Entry 8PRV (electron microscopy, 2.90 A resolution); this record covers chains A and G of the 3 polymer chains in the assembly.

# Chain A
Name: Fatty acid synthase subunit alpha
Organism: Saccharomyces cerevisiae
Notes: EC 2.3.1.86, 1.1.1.100, 2.3.1.41
UniProtKB: P19097 (FAS2_YEAST); residue numbers follow UniProt; this construct covers 1-1887
Sequence (1887 residues; numbered 1 to 1887; the number before each row is that of its first residue):
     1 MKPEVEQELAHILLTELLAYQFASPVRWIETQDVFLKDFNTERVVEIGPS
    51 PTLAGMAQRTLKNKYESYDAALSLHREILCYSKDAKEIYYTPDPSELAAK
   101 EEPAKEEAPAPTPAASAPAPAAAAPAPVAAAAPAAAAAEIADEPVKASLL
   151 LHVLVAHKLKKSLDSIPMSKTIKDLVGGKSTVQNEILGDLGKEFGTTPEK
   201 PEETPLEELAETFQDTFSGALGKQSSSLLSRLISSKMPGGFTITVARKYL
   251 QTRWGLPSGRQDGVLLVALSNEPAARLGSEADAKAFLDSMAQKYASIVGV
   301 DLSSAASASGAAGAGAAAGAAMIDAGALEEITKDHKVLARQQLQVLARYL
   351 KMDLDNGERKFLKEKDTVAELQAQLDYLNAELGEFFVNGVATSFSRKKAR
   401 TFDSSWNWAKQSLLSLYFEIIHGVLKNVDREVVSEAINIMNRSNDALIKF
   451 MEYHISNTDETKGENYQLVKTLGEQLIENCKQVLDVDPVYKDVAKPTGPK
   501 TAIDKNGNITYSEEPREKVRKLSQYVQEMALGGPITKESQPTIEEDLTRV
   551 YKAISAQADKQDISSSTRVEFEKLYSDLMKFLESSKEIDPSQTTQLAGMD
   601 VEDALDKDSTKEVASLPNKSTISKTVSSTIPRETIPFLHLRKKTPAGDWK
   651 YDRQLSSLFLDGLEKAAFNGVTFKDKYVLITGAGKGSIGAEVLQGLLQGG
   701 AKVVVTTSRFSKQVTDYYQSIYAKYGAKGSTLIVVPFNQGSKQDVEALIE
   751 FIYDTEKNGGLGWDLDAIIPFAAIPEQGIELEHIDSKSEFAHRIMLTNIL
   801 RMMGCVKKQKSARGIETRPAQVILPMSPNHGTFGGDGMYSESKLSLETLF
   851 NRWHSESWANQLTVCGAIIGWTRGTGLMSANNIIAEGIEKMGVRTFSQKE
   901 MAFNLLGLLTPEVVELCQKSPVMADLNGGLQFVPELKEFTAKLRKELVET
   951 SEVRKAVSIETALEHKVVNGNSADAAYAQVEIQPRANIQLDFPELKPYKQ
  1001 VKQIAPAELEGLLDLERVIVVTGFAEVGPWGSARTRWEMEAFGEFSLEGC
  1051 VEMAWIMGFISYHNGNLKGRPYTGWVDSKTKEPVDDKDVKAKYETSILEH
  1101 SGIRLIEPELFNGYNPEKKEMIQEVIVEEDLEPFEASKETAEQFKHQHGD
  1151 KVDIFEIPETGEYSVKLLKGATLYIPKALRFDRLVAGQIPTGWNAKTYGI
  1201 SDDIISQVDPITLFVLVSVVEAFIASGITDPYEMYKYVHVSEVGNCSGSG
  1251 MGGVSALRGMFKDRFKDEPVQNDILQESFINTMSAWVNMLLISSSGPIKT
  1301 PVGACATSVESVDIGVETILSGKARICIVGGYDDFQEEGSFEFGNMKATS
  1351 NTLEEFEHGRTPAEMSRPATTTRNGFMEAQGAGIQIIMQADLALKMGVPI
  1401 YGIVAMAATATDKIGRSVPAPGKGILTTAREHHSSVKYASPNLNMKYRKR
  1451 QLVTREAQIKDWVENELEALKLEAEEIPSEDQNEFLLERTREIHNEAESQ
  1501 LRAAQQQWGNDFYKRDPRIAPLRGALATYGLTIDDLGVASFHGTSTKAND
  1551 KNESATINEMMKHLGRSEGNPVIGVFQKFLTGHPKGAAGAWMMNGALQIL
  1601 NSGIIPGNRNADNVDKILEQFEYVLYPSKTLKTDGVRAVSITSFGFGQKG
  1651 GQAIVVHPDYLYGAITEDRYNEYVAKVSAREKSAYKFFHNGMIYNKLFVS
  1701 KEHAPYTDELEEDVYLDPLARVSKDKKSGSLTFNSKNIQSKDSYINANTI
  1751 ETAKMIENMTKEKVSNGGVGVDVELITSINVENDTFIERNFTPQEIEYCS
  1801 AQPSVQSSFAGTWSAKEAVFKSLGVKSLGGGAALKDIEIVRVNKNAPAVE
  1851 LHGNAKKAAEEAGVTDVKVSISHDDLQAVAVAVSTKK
Disordered / not traced: 95-327, 540-601, 1826-1832, 1887
Disulfide bonds: C1246-C1327
Ligand contacts:
  - A5S (S-[2-[3-[[(2R)-3,3-dimethyl-2-oxidanyl-4-phosphonooxy-butanoyl]amino]propanoylamino]ethyl] 3-oxidanylidenebutanethioate): E776, Q777, G778, S827, P828, N829, F833, G834, G835, D836, Y839, I869, W871, L877, M878, A880, N881, L930, R944
  - coenzyme A (COA): T52, M56, R59
  - NADP (NAP; NADP nicotinamide-adenine-dinucleotide phosphate): G682, A683, G684, S687, I688, G689, T706, T707, S708, R709, Y718, F737, N738, Q739, G740, F771, A772, A773, I774, I794, P825, M826, S827, Y839, K843, I869, G870, W871, T872, T875, G876, L877, M878
UniProt features mapped onto this chain:
  - active site (For beta-ketoacyl synthase activity): C1305, H1542, H1583
  - binding site (acetyl-CoA): D1772 to E1774, Y1798, S1808, E1817 to S1827, R1841 to K1844, I1871 to H1873
  - binding site (Mg(2+)): D1772, V1773, E1774, S1872, H1873
  - modified residue: S50 (Phosphoserine), S180 (O-(pantetheine 4'-phosphoryl)serine), S523 (Phosphoserine), S958 (Phosphoserine), S1440 (Phosphoserine)
  - cross-link: K37 (Glycyl lysine isopeptide (Lys-Gly) (interchain with G-Cter in ubiquitin))
  - mutagenesis: G1250 (G1250S: Cerulenin-resistance), V1769 (V1769D: Does not affect oligomerization; when associated with S-1771 and L-1773 or S-1771; L-1773; S-1879 and E-1881), G1770 (G1770D: Loss of transferase activity), V1771 (V1771S: Does not affect oligomerization but lacks transferase activity; when associated with D-1769 and L-1773 or D-1769; L-1773; S-1879 and E-1881), D1772 (D1772S: Loss of transferase activity; when associated with S-1774), V1773 (V1773L: Does not affect oligomerization but lacks transferase activity; when associated with D-1769 and S-1771 or D-1769; S-1771; S-1879 and E-1881), E1774 (E1774S: Loss of transferase activity; when associated with S-1772), R1841 (R1841A: Loss off transferase activity), V1879 (V1879S: Does not affect oligomerization but lacks transferase activity; when associated with D-1769; S-1771; L-1773 and E-1881), V1881 (V1881E: Does not affect oligomerization but lacks transferase activity; when associated with D-1769; S-1771; L-1773 and S-1879)

# Chain G
Name: Fatty acid synthase subunit beta
Organism: Saccharomyces cerevisiae
Notes: EC 2.3.1.86, 4.2.1.59, 1.3.1.9, 2.3.1.38, 2.3.1.39, 3.1.2.14
UniProtKB: P07149 (FAS1_YEAST); residues 1-2051 here = UniProt positions 1-2051
Sequence (2051 residues; each row starts with the number of its first residue):
     1 MDAYSTRPLTLSHGSLEHVLLVPTASFFIASQLQEQFNKILPEPTEGFAA
    51 DDEPTTPAELVGKFLGYVSSLVEPSKVGQFDQVLNLCLTEFENCYLEGND
   101 IHALAAKLLQENDTTLVKTKELIKNYITARIMAKRPFDKKSNSALFRAVG
   151 EGNAQLVAIFGGQGNTDDYFEELRDLYQTYHVLVGDLIKFSAETLSELIR
   201 TTLDAEKVFTQGLNILEWLENPSNTPDKDYLLSIPISCPLIGVIQLAHYV
   251 VTAKLLGFTPGELRSYLKGATGHSQGLVTAVAIAETDSWESFFVSVRKAI
   301 TVLFFIGVRCYEAYPNTSLPPSILEDSLENNEGVPSPMLSISNLTQEQVQ
   351 DYVNKTNSHLPAGKQVEISLVNGAKNLVVSGPPQSLYGLNLTLRKAKAPS
   401 GLDQSRIPFSERKLKFSNRFLPVASPFHSHLLVPASDLINKDLVKNNVSF
   451 NAKDIQIPVYDTFDGSDLRVLSGSISERIVDCIIRLPVKWETTTQFKATH
   501 ILDFGPGGASGLGVLTHRNKDGTGVRVIVAGTLDINPDDDYGFKQEIFDV
   551 TSNGLKKNPNWLEEYHPKLIKNKSGKIFVETKFSKLIGRPPLLVPGMTPC
   601 TVSPDFVAATTNAGYTIELAGGGYFSAAGMTAAIDSVVSQIEKGSTFGIN
   651 LIYVNPFMLQWGIPLIKELRSKGYPIQFLTIGAGVPSLEVASEYIETLGL
   701 KYLGLKPGSIDAISQVINIAKAHPNFPIALQWTGGRGGGHHSFEDAHTPM
   751 LQMYSKIRRHPNIMLIFGSGFGSADDTYPYLTGEWSTKFDYPPMPFDGFL
   801 FGSRVMIAKEVKTSPDAKKCIAACTGVPDDKWEQTYKKPTGGIVTVRSEM
   851 GEPIHKIATRGVMLWKEFDETIFNLPKNKLVPTLEAKRDYIISRLNADFQ
   901 KPWFATVNGQARDLATMTYEEVAKRLVELMFIRSTNSWFDVTWRTFTGDF
   951 LRRVEERFTKSKTLSLIQSYSLLDKPDEAIEKVFNAYPAAREQFLNAQDI
  1001 DHFLSMCQNPMQKPVPFVPVLDRRFEIFFKKDSLWQSEHLEAVVDQDVQR
  1051 TCILHGPVAAQFTKVIDEPIKSIMDGIHDGHIKKLLHQYYGDDESKIPAV
  1101 EYFGGESPVDVQSQVDSSSVSEDSAVFKATSSTDEESWFKALAGSEINWR
  1151 HASFLCSFITQDKMFVSNPIRKVFKPSQGMVVEISNGNTSSKTVVTLSEP
  1201 VQGELKPTVILKLLKENIIQMEMIENRTMDGKPVSLPLLYNFNPDNGFAP
  1251 ISEVMEDRNQRIKEMYWKLWIDEPFNLDFDPRDVIKGKDFEITAKEVYDF
  1301 THAVGNNCEDFVSRPDRTMLAPMDFAIVVGWRAIIKAIFPNTVDGDLLKL
  1351 VHLSNGYKMIPGAKPLQVGDVVSTTAVIESVVNQPTGKIVDVVGTLSRNG
  1401 KPVMEVTSSFFYRGNYTDFENTFQKTVEPVYQMHIKTSKDIAVLRSKEWF
  1451 QLDDEDFDLLNKTLTFETETEVTFKNANIFSSVKCFGPIKVELPTKETVE
  1501 IGIVDYEAGASHGNPVVDFLKRNGSTLEQKVNLENPIPIAVLDSYTPSTN
  1551 EPYARVSGDLNPIHVSRHFASYANLPGTITHGMFSSASVRALIENWAADS
  1601 VSSRVRGYTCQFVDMVLPNTALKTSIQHVGMINGRKLIKFETRNEDDVVV
  1651 LTGEAEIEQPVTTFVFTGQGSQEQGMGMDLYKTSKAAQDVWNRADNHFKD
  1701 TYGFSILDIVINNPVNLTIHFGGEKGKRIRENYSAMIFETIVDGKLKTEK
  1751 IFKEINEHSTSYTFRSEKGLLSATQFTQPALTLMEKAAFEDLKSKGLIPA
  1801 DATFAGHSLGEYAALASLADVMSIESLVEVVFYRGMTMQVAVPRDELGRS
  1851 NYGMIAINPGRVAASFSQEALQYVVERVGKRTGWLVEIVNYNVENQQYVA
  1901 AGDLRALDTVTNVLNFIKLQKIDIIELQKSLSLEEVEGHLFEIIDEASKK
  1951 SAVKPRPLKLERGFACIPLVGISVPFHSTYLMNGVKPFKSFLKKNIIKEN
  2001 VKVARLAGKYIPNLTAKPFQVTKEYFQDVYDLTGSEPIKEIIDNWEKYEQ
  2051 S
Disordered / not traced: 1-4, 1110-1121, 2051
Modified residues: S1808 ((2S)-2-azanyl-3-(3-oxidanyl-3-oxidanylidene-propanoyl)oxy-propanoic acid; J8W)
Ligand contacts:
  - coenzyme A (COA): Q1669, H1807, S1808, M1854, A1856, I1857, N1858, R1861, N1890, N1892, Q1897, V1899, R1962, F1964, A1965, C1966, I1967, L1969, F1976, H1977
  - FMN (flavin mononucleotide): P595, G596, M597, T598, C600, N650, I652, G682, A683, K706, T733, R736, G737, G738, G739, S769, G770, F771, L800, G802, S803, M806, L1054, H1055, G1056, A1059
  - NADP (NAP; NADP nicotinamide-adenine-dinucleotide phosphate): T598, G622, F625, I652, V654, N655, F657, A683, G739, H740, E849, D940, P1010, M1011, Q1012, K1013, P1014, K1030, K1031, D1032, S1033, L1034, L1054
UniProt features mapped onto this chain:
  - active site: S274 (For acetyltransferase activity)
  - modified residue: M1 (N-acetylmethionine), T733 (Phosphothreonine), S1121 (Phosphoserine)
  - cross-link: K1364 (Glycyl lysine isopeptide (Lys-Gly) (interchain with G-Cter in ubiquitin))

# Interface between chain A and chain G
Pairs across the interface (233):
  M1(A) with V2021(G); W2045(G), hydrophobic; Y2048(G); E2049(G), hydrogen bond (backbone-backbone)
  K2(A) with Q2050(G), hydrogen bond (side chain-backbone)
  E4(A) with K1998(G)
  V5(A) with Y2048(G)
  E6(A) with V2003(G); V2021(G)
  Q7(A) with K1998(G); E1999(G); V2001(G), hydrogen bond (side chain-backbone)
  E8(A) with K1998(G)
  L9(A) with V2021(G), hydrophobic; F2026(G); I2041(G), hydrophobic; W2045(G), hydrophobic
  A10(A) with V2001(G), hydrophobic; V2003(G), hydrophobic; F2019(G); V2021(G), hydrophobic
  H11(A) with I1996(G), hydrogen bond (side chain-backbone); K1998(G)
  I12(A) with I2038(G), hydrophobic
  L13(A) with F2019(G), hydrophobic; Q2020(G); Y2025(G), hydrophobic; F2026(G), hydrophobic; V2029(G), hydrophobic
  L14(A) with L1815(G), hydrophobic; V1821(G), hydrophobic; Y2010(G), hydrophobic
  T15(A) with L1992(G)
  E16(A) with K1989(G), salt bridge; S2035(G); P2037(G); I2038(G)
  L17(A) with P2012(G), hydrophobic; L2014(G), hydrophobic; F2019(G), hydrophobic
  L18(A) with E1811(G); Y1812(G), hydrogen bond (backbone-side chain); L1815(G), hydrophobic; L1992(G), hydrophobic
  A19(A) with V1985(G); K1989(G); L1992(G)
  Y20(A) with V1985(G), hydrophobic; K1989(G), hydrogen bond; T2033(G); S2035(G)
  Q21(A) with S1808(G), hydrogen bond (side chain-backbone); E1811(G); Y1812(G); R1834(G); H1977(G), hydrogen bond (backbone-side chain); N2013(G)
  F22(A) with R1834(G); T1837(G); M1838(G), hydrophobic; H1977(G); L1981(G)
  A23(A) with H1977(G); S1978(G); L1981(G); M1982(G), hydrophobic; V1985(G), hydrophobic
  S24(A) with H1977(G), hydrogen bond (backbone-side chain); L2014(G); T2033(G)
  P25(A) with I1888(G); V1889(G); H1977(G)
  V26(A) with H1807(G); V1889(G), hydrogen bond (backbone-backbone); N1890(G); Y1891(G), hydrogen bond (backbone-backbone); H1977(G)
  R27(A) with N2013(G); L2014(G), hydrogen bond (side chain-backbone); T2015(G); A2016(G); L2032(G)
  W28(A) with V1665(G), hydrophobic; A1805(G), hydrophobic; G1806(G); H1807(G); Y1891(G), hydrogen bond (backbone-backbone); N1892(G); N2013(G)
  I29(A) with Y1891(G), hydrogen bond (backbone-backbone); N1892(G); V1893(G); E1894(G)
  E30(A) with A2016(G)
  T31(A) with A1805(G); I2011(G); A2016(G)
  Q32(A) with N1892(G)
  V34(A) with I2011(G), hydrophobic; A2016(G)
  F35(A) with T1663(G); V1665(G), hydrophobic
  F39(A) with V1661(G); T1803(G); G2008(G); P2018(G), hydrophobic
  T41(A) with V1661(G); T1662(G); T1663(G)
  E42(A) with R1604(G), salt bridge; P1660(G); V1661(G), hydrogen bond (backbone-backbone)
  R43(A) with Q1659(G); V1661(G), hydrogen bond (backbone-backbone); T1662(G); T1663(G), hydrogen bond (backbone-backbone)
  V44(A) with T1663(G)
  V45(A) with T1663(G), hydrogen bond (backbone-backbone); F1664(G); V1665(G), hydrogen bond (backbone-backbone)
  E46(A) with V1665(G); T1667(G), hydrogen bond
  I47(A) with V1665(G), hydrogen bond (backbone-backbone); F1666(G); T1667(G), hydrogen bond (backbone-backbone); E1785(G); A1788(G), hydrophobic; L1792(G), hydrophobic
  G48(A) with T1667(G); M1784(G)
  P49(A) with S1671(G); L1781(G), hydrophobic; M1784(G)
  S50(A) with S1671(G)
  T52(A) with T1667(G)
  L53(A) with V1665(G), hydrophobic; F1666(G); T1667(G); H1807(G)
  M56(A) with N1892(G); V1893(G), hydrophobic; Q1897(G)
  R59(A) with N1858(G); Q1896(G), hydrogen bond; Q1897(G)
  T60(A) with V1893(G)
  N63(A) with V1893(G); Q1896(G)
  K64(A) with E1894(G), salt bridge
  Y81(A) with L1680(G); A1788(G), hydrophobic; D1791(G); L1792(G), hydrophobic
  I88(A) with L1792(G), hydrophobic; L1797(G)
  Y89(A) with L1533(G); D1791(G), hydrogen bond; L1792(G); L1797(G), hydrophobic
  Y90(A) with L1533(G); I1537(G); H1628(G); K1636(G); Q1659(G), hydrogen bond; L1797(G), hydrophobic
  E949(A) with S1438(G)
  V953(A) with A1442(G), hydrophobic
  A956(A) with V1443(G), hydrophobic
  V957(A) with A1442(G)
  E960(A) with V1443(G); K1447(G); F1519(G); R1522(G), salt bridge; N1523(G), hydrogen bond
  L963(A) with R1522(G)
  E964(A) with K1447(G), salt bridge; W1449(G); P1515(G)
  V967(A) with H1512(G); G1513(G); P1515(G), hydrophobic
  V968(A) with Y1506(G); S1511(G); H1512(G), hydrogen bond (backbone-backbone); P1515(G), hydrophobic
  N969(A) with H1512(G)
  Q979(A) with L964(G); Q968(G)
  V980(A) with R952(G); L964(G); S965(G), hydrogen bond (backbone-backbone); Q968(G), hydrogen bond (backbone-side chain)
  E981(A) with K962(G), salt bridge; T963(G); L964(G)
  I982(A) with E955(G); E956(G); K962(G); T963(G), hydrogen bond (backbone-backbone); S965(G)
  Q983(A) with E956(G); K962(G)
  P984(A) with E956(G); T959(G)
  R985(A) with R953(G); E956(G), salt bridge; R957(G)
  A986(A) with R957(G), hydrogen bond (backbone-side chain)
  N987(A) with R957(G); F958(G); Q993(G), hydrogen bond; N996(G)
  Q989(A) with Q993(G), hydrogen bond
  Y1062(A) with Q998(G); D1001(G), hydrogen bond
  N1064(A) with D1001(G), hydrogen bond
  T1073(A) with Q998(G); D1001(G); H1002(G)
  W1075(A) with Q998(G)
  K1682(A) with E992(G), salt bridge; F994(G)
  Y1685(A) with Q993(G), hydrogen bond; F994(G); N996(G), hydrogen bond
  K1686(A) with A915(G); T916(G)
  H1689(A) with N996(G), hydrogen bond
  N1690(A) with A997(G)
  I1693(A) with A997(G), hydrophobic; Q998(G)
  Y1694(A) with D1001(G), hydrogen bond
Also at the interface, not in a pair above, chain A (94 interface residues in all): N40, T91, P92, E952, T961, G970, G1074, S1683
Also at the interface, not in a pair above, chain G (140 interface residues in all): K960, S961, L995, S1005, K1439, S1446, A1510, N1514, D1518, E1534, M1631, Q1672, E1673, M1676, K1795, L1809, G1984, F1988, K1993, I1997, K2002, L2006, G2034

# In short
Chain A and chain G form an interface of 94 and 140 residues respectively, with 39 hydrogen bonds and 8 salt
bridges. Polar pairs include E16(A)-K1989(G), E42(A)-R1604(G) and K64(A)-E1894(G). Coenzyme A is bound between
chain A and chain G.
Here chain A is Fatty acid synthase subunit alpha and chain G is Fatty acid synthase subunit beta, both from
Saccharomyces cerevisiae. Entry 8PRV (Asymmetric unit of the yeast fatty acid synthase in the non-rotated
state with ACP at the ...) was determined by electron microscopy (same publication as 8PRW, 8PS1, 8PS2, 8PS8,
8PS9, 8PSA and 7 further entries).
